PDB entry 3LAP | X-ray diffraction, 2.15 A resolution | chains E and G of the 12 polymer chains in the assembly

[Chain E]
Protein: Arginine repressor
Source organism: Mycobacterium tuberculosis
UniProt: P0A4Y8 (ARGR_MYCTU); residue numbers follow UniProt; this construct covers 1-170
Sequence (170 residues; each row starts with the number of its first residue):
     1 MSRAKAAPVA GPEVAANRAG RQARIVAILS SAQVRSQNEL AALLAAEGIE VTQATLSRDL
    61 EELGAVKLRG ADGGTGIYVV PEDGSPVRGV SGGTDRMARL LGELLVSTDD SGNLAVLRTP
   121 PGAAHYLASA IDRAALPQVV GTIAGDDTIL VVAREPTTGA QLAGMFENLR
Unresolved in the structure: 1-16
Residues lining bound ligands:
  - L-canavanine (GGB), molecule 1: Pro121, Gly122, Asp146
  - L-canavanine (GGB), molecule 2: His125, Ala128, Ser129, Asp132, Thr142, Ile143, Ala144
  - L-canavanine (GGB), molecule 3: Gly145, Asp146, Asp147, Thr148

[Chain G]
Molecule: 16-nt DNA strand
Notes: fragment: ARG box DNA segment, strand G
Sequence (16 nucleotides; numbered 1 to 16; the number before each row is that of its first residue):
     1 TTGCATAACG ATGCAA

[Interface between chain E and chain G]
Residue-residue contacts (14; chain E residue first):
  Arg35(E) - DG10(G)  phosphate contact
  Ser36(E) - DG10(G)  phosphate contact
  Gln37(E) - DG10(G)  hydrogen bond to the phosphate
  Gln37(E) - DA11(G)  hydrogen bond to the phosphate
  Gln53(E) - DG10(G)  base contact
  Gln53(E) - DA11(G)  hydrogen bond to the base
  Ala54(E) - DT12(G)  base contact
  Ser57(E) - DA11(G)  hydrogen bond to the phosphate
  Ser57(E) - DT12(G)  base contact
  Arg58(E) - DT12(G)  base contact
  Arg58(E) - DG13(G)  hydrogen bond to the base
  Lys67(E) - DC9(G)  hydrogen bond to the phosphate
  Lys67(E) - DG10(G)  salt bridge to the phosphate
  Tyr78(E) - DG10(G)  hydrogen bond to the phosphate
Also at the interface, not in a pair above, chain E (10 interface residues in all): Asn38
Also at the interface, not in a pair above, chain G (6 interface residues in all): DC14

[In short]
10 residues of chain E and 6 residues of chain G are in contact; the contacts include 7 hydrogen bonds and 1
salt bridge. Polar pairs include Gln53(E)-DA11(G), Arg58(E)-DG13(G) and Gln37(E)-DG10(G). Bound to chain E: 3
copies of L-canavanine.
Here chain E is Arginine repressor (Mycobacterium tuberculosis) and chain G is a 16-nt DNA strand. Entry 3LAP
(The Structure of the Intermediate Complex of the Arginine Repressor from Mycobacterium tuberculosis Bound to
its ...) was determined by X-ray diffraction, deposited together with 3LAJ.
